7AFL - chains A and F of the 14 polymer chains in the assembly; structure by electron microscopy, 4.20 A resolution (low resolution: residue-level contacts below are approximate; hydrogen-bond / salt-bridge calls are withheld).

# Chain A
Molecule: 16SrRNA
Organism: Escherichia coli
Sequence (1542 nucleotides; row label = number of the first residue in the row):
     1 AAAUUGAAGA GUUUGAUCAU GGCUCAGAUU GAACGCUGGC GGCAGGCCUA ACACAUGCAA
    61 GUCGAACGGU AACAGGAAGA AGCUUGCUUC UUUGCUGACG AGUGGCGGAC GGGUGAGUAA
   121 UGUCUGGGAA ACUGCCUGAU GGAGGGGGAU AACUACUGGA AACGGUAGCU AAUACCGCAU
   181 AACGUCGCAA GACCAAAGAG GGGGACCUUC GGGCCUCUUG CCAUCGGAUG UGCCCAGAUG
   241 GGAUUAGCUA GUAGGUGGGG UAACGGCUCA CCUAGGCGAC GAUCCCUAGC UGGUCUGAGA
   301 GGAUGACCAG CCACACUGGA ACUGAGACAC GGUCCAGACU CCUACGGGAG GCAGCAGUGG
   361 GGAAUAUUGC ACAAUGGGCG CAAGCCUGAU GCAGCCAUGC CGCGUGUAUG AAGAAGGCCU
   421 UCGGGUUGUA AAGUACUUUC AGCGGGGAGG AAGGGAGUAA AGUUAAUACC UUUGCUCAUU
   481 GACGUUACCC GCAGAAGAAG CACCGGCUAA CUCCGUGCCA GCAGCCXCGG UAAUACGGAG
   541 GGUGCAAGCG UUAAUCGGAA UUACUGGGCG UAAAGCGCAC GCAGGCGGUU UGUUAAGUCA
   601 GAUGUGAAAU CCCCGGGCUC AACCUGGGAA CUGCAUCUGA UACUGGCAAG CUUGAGUCUC
   661 GUAGAGGGGG GUAGAAUUCC AGGUGUAGCG GUGAAAUGCG UAGAGAUCUG GAGGAAUACC
   721 GGUGGCGAAG GCGGCCCCCU GGACGAAGAC UGACGCUCAG GUGCGAAAGC GUGGGGAGCA
   781 AACAGGAUUA GAUACCCUGG UAGUCCACGC CGUAAACGAU GUCGACUUGG AGGUUGUGCC
   841 CUUGAGGCGU GGCUUCCGGA GCUAACGCGU UAAGUCGACC GCCUGGGGAG UACGGCCGCA
   901 AGGUUAAAAC UCAAAUGAAU UGACGGGGGC CCGCACAAGC GGUGGAGCAU GUGGUUUAAU
   961 UCGAUGXAAC GCGAAGAACC UUACCUGGUC UUGACAUCCA CGGAAGUUUU CAGAGAUGAG
  1021 AAUGUGCCUU CGGGAACCGU GAGACAGGUG CUGCAUGGCU GUCGUCAGCU CGUGUUGUGA
  1081 AAUGUUGGGU UAAGUCCCGC AACGAGCGCA ACCCUUAUCC UUUGUUGCCA GCGGUCCGGC
  1141 CGGGAACUCA AAGGAGACUG CCAGUGAUAA ACUGGAGGAA GGUGGGGAUG ACGUCAAGUC
  1201 AUCAUGGCCC UUACGACCAG GGCUACACAC GUGCUACAAU GGCGCAUACA AAGAGAAGCG
  1261 ACCUCGCGAG AGCAAGCGGA CCUCAUAAAG UGCGUCGUAG UCCGGAUUGG AGUCUGCAAC
  1321 UCGACUCCAU GAAGUCGGAA UCGCUAGUAA UCGUGGAUCA GAAUGCCACG GUGAAUACGU
  1381 UCCCGGGCCU UGUACACACC GCCCGUXACA CCAUGGGAGU GGGUUGCAAA AGAAGUAGGU
  1441 AGCUUAACCU UCGGGAGGGC GCUUACCACU UUGUGAUUCA UGACUGGGGU GAAGUCGUAA
  1501 CAAGGUAACC GUAGGGGAAC CUGCGGUUGG AUCACCUCCU UA
Unresolved in the structure: 931-1386, 1398-1408, 1492-1506, 1537-1542
Glycans and other covalent adducts: covalent link U793/MA6_1518
Modified / non-standard residues: PSU (pseudouridine-5'-monophosphate) at position 516, G7M (N7-methyl-guanosine-5'-monophosphate) at position 527, 2MG (2N-methylguanosine-5'-monophosphate) at position 966, 5MC (5-methylcytidine-5'-monophosphate) at position 967, 2MG (2N-methylguanosine-5'-monophosphate) at position 1207, 4OC (4n,o2'-methylcytidine-5'-monophosphate) at position 1402, 5MC (5-methylcytidine-5'-monophosphate) at position 1407, UR3 (3-methyluridine-5'-monophoshate) at position 1498, 2MG (2N-methylguanosine-5'-monophosphate) at position 1516, MA6 (6N-dimethyladenosine-5'-monophoshate) at position 1518, MA6 (6N-dimethyladenosine-5'-monophoshate) at position 1519
Metal / ion sites: Mg2+ site 1: G31, C48; Mg2+ site 2: C48, U114, G115; Mg2+ site 3 near A53 (its only coordinating residue here); Mg2+ site 4: C58, A59, U387; Mg2+ site 5: A109, G331; Mg2+ site 6 near G113 (its only coordinating residue here); Mg2+ site 7: A116, G117, G289; Mg2+ site 8 near U150 (its only coordinating residue here); Mg2+ site 9 near A171 (its only coordinating residue here); Mg2+ site 10 near C352 (its only coordinating residue here); Mg2+ site 11: G450, A452; Mg2+ site 12 near A547 (its only coordinating residue here); 10 more Mg2+ sites not listed

# Chain F
Name: 30S ribosomal protein S6
Organism: Escherichia coli
UniProt: P02358 (RS6_ECOLI); residues 1-135 here = UniProt positions 1-135
Chain sequence (135 residues; numbered 1 to 135; the number before each row is that of its first residue):
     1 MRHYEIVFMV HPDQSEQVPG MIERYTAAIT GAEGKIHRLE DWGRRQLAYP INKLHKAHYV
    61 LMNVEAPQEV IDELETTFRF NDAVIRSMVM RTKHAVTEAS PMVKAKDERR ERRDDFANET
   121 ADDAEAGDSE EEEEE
Unresolved in the structure: 107-135

# Chain A / chain F interface
Residue-residue contacts - 19 pairs, chain A then chain F:
  U662(A) with Lys-93(F)
  A663(A) with Lys-93(F)
  G671(A) with Arg-79(F)
  U672(A) with Arg-79(F)
  A673(A) with Tyr-49(F); Arg-86(F)
  G674(A) with Tyr-49(F); Arg-86(F)
  G710(A) with Lys-53(F)
  G711(A) with Lys-53(F)
  C736(A) with Val-89(F); Met-90(F)
  C737(A) with Val-89(F); Met-90(F); Arg-91(F)
  C738(A) with Arg-2(F); Tyr-4(F); Arg-91(F)
  C739(A) with Arg-2(F)

# In short
12 residues of chain A face 10 of chain F across their interface. G31(A) and C48(A) form the Mg2+ site 1.
C48(A), U114(A) and G115(A) form the Mg2+ site 2.
Here chain A is 16SrRNA and chain F is 30S ribosomal protein S6, both from Escherichia coli. Entry 7AFL
(Bacterial 30S ribosomal subunit assembly complex state D (multibody refinement for body domain of 30S
ribosome)) was determined by electron microscopy together with 7AF3, 7AF5, 7AF8, 7AFA, 7AFD, 7AFH and 17
further entries from the same study.
